9OGU - chains F and B of the 18 polymer chains in the assembly; structure by electron microscopy, 3.20 A resolution.

Chain F (and B):
Molecule: Envelope glycoprotein gp160
Source organism: Human immunodeficiency virus 1
Notes: chain B of this document is another copy of the same molecule, construct and numbering; everything in this record applies to it too
UniProtKB: A0A6H1VYE9 (A0A6H1VYE9_9PLVG); residues 512-664 here correspond to UniProt positions 509-661 (UniProt number = residue number - 3)
Chain sequence (168 residues; numbered 512 to 680; 1 number in that range is skipped by the numbering (no residue carries it; nothing is unmodelled there); the number before each row is that of its first residue):
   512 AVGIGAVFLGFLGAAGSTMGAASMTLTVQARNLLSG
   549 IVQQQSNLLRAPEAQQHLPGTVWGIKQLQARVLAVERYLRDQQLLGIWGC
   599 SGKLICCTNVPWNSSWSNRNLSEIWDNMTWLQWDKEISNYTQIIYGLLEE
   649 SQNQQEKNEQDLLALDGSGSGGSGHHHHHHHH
Unresolved in the structure: 512-519, 549-566, 664-680 (chain B: 512-518, 549-571, 664-680)
Construct notes: conflict Pro-560 (Ile556 in A0A6H1VYE9), Cys-605 (Thr602 in A0A6H1VYE9); engineered mutation Pro-567 (Lys564 in A0A6H1VYE9), Gly-568 (Leu565 in A0A6H1VYE9); expression tag (665-680)
Disulfides: Cys-598/Cys-604
Glycans and other covalent adducts: N-acetylglucosamine (NAG) linked to Asn-637
Reported in the primary citation:
  - conformationally variable residues (order/disorder transition): Pro-567, Gly-572

How chain F and chain B interact:
Contacting residue pairs (32):
  Ile-573(F) / Ile-573(B)  hydrophobic
  Leu-576(F) / Leu-576(B)  hydrophobic
  Gln-577(F) / Leu-576(B)
  Gln-577(F) / Arg-579(B)
  Val-580(F) / Val-580(B)  hydrophobic
  Val-583(F) / Val-583(B)  hydrophobic
  Glu-584(F) / Gly-547(B)
  Glu-584(F) / Arg-579(B)  salt bridge
  Glu-584(F) / Val-583(B)
  Leu-587(F) / Leu-545(B)
  Leu-587(F) / Val-583(B)  hydrophobic
  Leu-587(F) / Tyr-586(B)  hydrophobic
  Leu-587(F) / Leu-587(B)  hydrophobic
  Arg-588(F) / Leu-545(B)
  Arg-588(F) / Ser-546(B)
  Gln-591(F) / Ala-541(B)  hydrogen bond (side chain-backbone)
  Gln-591(F) / Arg-542(B)
  Gln-591(F) / Leu-545(B)
  Gln-591(F) / Tyr-586(B)
  Leu-592(F) / Arg-542(B)
  Gly-594(F) / Gly-600(B)
  Ile-595(F) / Arg-542(B)
  Glu-647(F) / Thr-538(B)
  Glu-647(F) / Arg-542(B)  salt bridge
  Asn-651(F) / Met-535(B)  hydrogen bond (side chain-backbone)
  Glu-654(F) / Lys-601(B)
  Glu-654(F) / Leu-602(B)
  Glu-654(F) / Ile-603(B)
  Lys-655(F) / Ser-534(B)  hydrogen bond (side chain-backbone)
  Lys-655(F) / Met-535(B)  hydrogen bond
  Lys-655(F) / Ile-603(B)
  Gln-658(F) / Ile-603(B)
Also at the interface, not in a pair above, chain F (20 interface residues in all): Leu-581, Ser-599, Leu-661
Also at the interface, not in a pair above, chain B (20 interface residues in all): Cys-605

Summary:
The chain F/chain B interface involves 20 residues from each chain, with 4 hydrogen bonds and 2 salt bridges.
Polar pairs include Glu-584(F)/Arg-579(B), Glu-647(F)/Arg-542(B) and Gln-591(F)/Ala-541(B). Covalently linked
N-acetylglucosamine: at Asn-637(F). From the paper: conformational variability at Pro-567(F) and Gly-572(F).
Chain F and chain B are both Envelope glycoprotein gp160 (Human immunodeficiency virus 1); the structure,
HIV-1 Env BG505 SOSIP.664-dPG-His in complex with PGT122 and 3BNC117 Fabs, was determined by electron
microscopy together with 9OGT from the same study.
